6SFJ - chain A; structure by X-ray diffraction, 1.95 A resolution.

Chain A:
Name: Mitogen-activated protein kinase 14
From: Homo sapiens
Notes: EC 2.7.11.24
UniProt: Q16539 (MK14_HUMAN); residues 1-360 here = UniProt positions 1-360
Chain sequence (361 residues; numbered 0 to 360; the number before each row is that of its first residue; numbering starts at 0):
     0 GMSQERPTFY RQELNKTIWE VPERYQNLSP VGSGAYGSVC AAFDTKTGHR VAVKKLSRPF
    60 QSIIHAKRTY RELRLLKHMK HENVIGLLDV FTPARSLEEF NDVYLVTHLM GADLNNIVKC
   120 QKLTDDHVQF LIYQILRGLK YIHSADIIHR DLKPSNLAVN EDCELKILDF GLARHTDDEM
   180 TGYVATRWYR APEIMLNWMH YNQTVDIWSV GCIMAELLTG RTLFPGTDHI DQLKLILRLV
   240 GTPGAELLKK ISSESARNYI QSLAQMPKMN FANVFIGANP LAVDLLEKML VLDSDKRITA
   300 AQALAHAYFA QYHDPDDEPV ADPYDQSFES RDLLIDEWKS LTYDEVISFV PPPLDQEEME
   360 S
Not modelled in the structure: 0-3, 174-182, 354-360
Construct notes: expression tag (0); conflict His-48 (Leu in Q16539), Ala-263 (Thr in Q16539)
Swiss-Prot annotation at these positions:
  - motif: Thr-180 to Tyr-182 (TXY)
  - active site: Asp-168 (Proton acceptor)
  - binding site (ATP): Val-30 to Val-38, Lys-53
  - modified residue: Ser-2 (N-acetylserine), Thr-16 (Phosphothreonine), Lys-53 (N6-acetyllysine), Lys-152 (N6-acetyllysine), Thr-180 (Phosphothreonine), Tyr-182 (Phosphotyrosine), Tyr-323 (Phosphotyrosine)
Small-molecule neighbours: LBB (N-[5-[[(2S)-1-azanyl-4-cyclohexyl-1-oxidanylidene-butan-2-yl]carbamoyl]-2-methyl-phenyl]-1-(2-methylphenyl)pyrazole-4-carboxamide): Val-30, Tyr-35, Val-38, Ala-51, Val-52, Lys-53, Glu-71, Leu-74, Leu-75, Met-78, Val-83, Ile-84, Leu-104, Thr-106, His-107, Leu-108, Met-109, Gly-110, Ala-111, Asp-112, Ile-141, His-148, Ala-157, Ile-166, Leu-167, Asp-168, Phe-169

Overview:
Ligands of chain A: compound LBB. Curated annotation (UniProt) lists active-site residue Asp-168 and 10
ATP-binding residues.
Chain A is Mitogen-activated protein kinase 14 (Homo sapiens); the structure, Crystal structure of p38 alpha
in complex with compound 77 (MCP41), was determined by X-ray diffraction (same publication as 6SFI and 6SFK).
